PDB entry 8EMC | electron microscopy, 3.60 A resolution | chains G and I of the 14 polymer chains in the assembly

Chain G (and I):
Protein: Protease Lon-related BREX system protein BrxL
Organism: Acinetobacter sp. NEB 394
Notes: chain I of this document is another copy of the same molecule, construct and numbering; everything in this record applies to it too
Reference sequence: A0A7H8SL14 (A0A7H8SL14_9GAMM); residue numbers follow UniProt; this construct covers 1-679
Sequence (679 residues; row label = number of the first residue in the row):
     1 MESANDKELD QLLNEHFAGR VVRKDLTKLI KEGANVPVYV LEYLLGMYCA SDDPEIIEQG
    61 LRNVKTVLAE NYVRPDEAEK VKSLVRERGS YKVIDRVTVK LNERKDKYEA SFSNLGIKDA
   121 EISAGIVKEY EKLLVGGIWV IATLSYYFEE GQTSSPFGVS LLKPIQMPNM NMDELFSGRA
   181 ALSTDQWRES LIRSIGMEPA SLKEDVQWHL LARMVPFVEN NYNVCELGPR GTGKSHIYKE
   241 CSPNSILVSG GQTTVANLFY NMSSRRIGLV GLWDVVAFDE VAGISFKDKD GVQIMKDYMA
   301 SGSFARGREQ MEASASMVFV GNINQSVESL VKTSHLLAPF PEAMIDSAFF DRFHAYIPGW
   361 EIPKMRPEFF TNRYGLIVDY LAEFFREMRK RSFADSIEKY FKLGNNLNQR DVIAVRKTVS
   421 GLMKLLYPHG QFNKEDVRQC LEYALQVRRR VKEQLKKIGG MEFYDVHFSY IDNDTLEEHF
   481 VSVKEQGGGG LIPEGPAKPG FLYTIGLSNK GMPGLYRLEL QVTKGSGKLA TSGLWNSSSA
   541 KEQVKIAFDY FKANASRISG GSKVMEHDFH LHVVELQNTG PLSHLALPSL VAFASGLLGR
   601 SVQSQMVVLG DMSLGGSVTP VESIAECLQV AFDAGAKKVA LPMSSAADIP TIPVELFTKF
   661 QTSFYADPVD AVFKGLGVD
Disordered / not traced: 1-5, 488-494, 678-679 (chain I: 1-4, 486-490, 678-679)
What the authors report for this chain:
  - catalytic residues: E280 (proposed by the authors, not directly observed)
  - mutagenesis - E280Q: increased binding to dsDNA
  - mutagenesis - L134W, E280Q: abolished catalytic activity on dsDNA
  - mutagenesis - R104A, L134W, S264A/R265A, K287A: decreased binding to dsDNA
  - mutagenesis - Q661W (3.3-fold): increased catalytic activity
  - mutagenesis - T658W: unchanged catalytic activity
  - mutagenesis - Q661W: unchanged binding to DNA
  - mutagenesis - Q661W: decreased binding to dsDNA (in the presence of ATP)

Chain G / chain I interface:
Pairs across the interface (15; chain G residue first):
  M643(G) with V654(I), hydrophobic
  T658(G) with F664(I); A666(I); D670(I)
  Q661(G) with K674(I)
  T662(G) with Q661(I); T662(I), hydrogen bond (backbone-backbone)
  S663(G) with F660(I); Q661(I)
  F664(G) with F657(I), hydrophobic; T658(I); T662(I)
  A666(G) with T658(I)
  K674(G) with T658(I); K659(I)
Other interface residues (no listed pair), chain G (12 interface residues in all): V654, F657, K659, D670
Other interface residues (no listed pair), chain I (13 interface residues in all): M643, Y665

In short:
12 residues of chain G face 13 of chain I across their interface; the contacts include 1 hydrogen bond. Its
one hydrogen bond, T662(G)-T662(I), is backbone to backbone. From the paper: the catalytic residue E280(G);
R104A, L134W and S264A/R265A of chain G, among others, reduce binding to dsDNA; 7 substitutions were tested in
all.
Chain G and chain I are both Protease Lon-related BREX system protein BrxL (Acinetobacter sp. NEB 394); the
structure, CryoEM characterization of BrxL -- a unique AAA+ phage restriction Factor, was determined by
electron microscopy together with 8EIL and 8EMH from the same study.
